Entry 6UVN (electron microscopy, 3.10 A resolution); this record covers chains F and M of the 12 polymer chains in the assembly.

Chain F:
Molecule: Cas7
From: Vibrio cholerae
Amino-acid sequence (355 residues; numbered 1 to 355; the number before each row is that of its first residue):
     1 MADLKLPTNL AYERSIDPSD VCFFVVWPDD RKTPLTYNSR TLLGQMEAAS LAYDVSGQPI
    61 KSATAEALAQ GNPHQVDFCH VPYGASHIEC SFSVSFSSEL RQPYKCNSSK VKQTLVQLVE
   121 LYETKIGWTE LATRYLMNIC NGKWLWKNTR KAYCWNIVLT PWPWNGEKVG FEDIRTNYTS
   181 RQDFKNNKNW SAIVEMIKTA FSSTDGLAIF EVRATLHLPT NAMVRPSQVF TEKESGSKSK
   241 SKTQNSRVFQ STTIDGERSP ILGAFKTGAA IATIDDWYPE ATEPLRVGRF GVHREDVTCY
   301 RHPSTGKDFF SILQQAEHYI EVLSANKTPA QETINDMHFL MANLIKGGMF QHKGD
Unresolved in the structure: 1-3, 232-244, 354-355

Chain M:
Molecule: crRNA
From: Vibrio cholerae
Sequence (61 nucleotides; row label = number of the first residue in the row):
     1 CUAAGAAAUU CACGGCGGGC UUGAUGUCCG CGUCUACCUG GUUCACUGCC GUGUAGGCAG
    61 C

Interface between chain F and chain M:
Pairs across the interface (48; chain F residue first):
  Ala11(F) - G17(M)  sugar contact
  Tyr12(F) - G17(M)  hydrogen bond to the sugar
  Tyr12(F) - G18(M)  sugar contact
  Glu13(F) - G17(M)  phosphate contact
  Glu13(F) - G18(M)  phosphate contact
  Arg14(F) - G18(M)  salt bridge to the phosphate
  Arg14(F) - G19(M)  salt bridge to the phosphate
  Leu42(F) - U25(M)  sugar contact
  Leu42(F) - U27(M)  phosphate contact
  Leu43(F) - U25(M)  phosphate contact
  Leu43(F) - G26(M)  phosphate contact
  Leu43(F) - U27(M)  hydrogen bond to the phosphate
  Gly44(F) - U25(M)  base contact
  Gln45(F) - G26(M)  hydrogen bond to the phosphate
  Glu47(F) - A24(M)  hydrogen bond to the sugar
  Glu47(F) - U25(M)  base contact
  His74(F) - U25(M)  base contact
  Val76(F) - U25(M)  base contact
  Tyr104(F) - C16(M)  hydrogen bond to the phosphate
  Tyr104(F) - G17(M)  sugar contact
  Trp146(F) - C20(M)  base contact
  Arg225(F) - A24(M)  salt bridge to the phosphate
  Ser227(F) - U22(M)  phosphate contact
  Gln228(F) - U21(M)  sugar contact
  Gln228(F) - U22(M)  hydrogen bond to the phosphate
  Gln228(F) - G23(M)  hydrogen bond to the phosphate
  Val229(F) - U21(M)  base contact
  Phe230(F) - U21(M)  stacking on the base
  Thr231(F) - U21(M)  base contact
  Thr231(F) - U22(M)  base contact
  Ser246(F) - A24(M)  base contact
  Ser246(F) - U25(M)  hydrogen bond to the base
  Gln250(F) - U21(M)  phosphate contact
  Phe265(F) - G19(M)  phosphate contact
  Phe265(F) - C20(M)  phosphate contact
  Lys266(F) - C20(M)  hydrogen bond to the base
  Lys266(F) - U22(M)  salt bridge to the phosphate
  Ala269(F) - C20(M)  phosphate contact
  Arg286(F) - G19(M)  sugar contact
  Arg286(F) - C20(M)  salt bridge to the phosphate
  Arg294(F) - C20(M)  hydrogen bond to the sugar
  Arg294(F) - U22(M)  sugar contact
  Lys346(F) - G18(M)  sugar contact
  Gly347(F) - G18(M)  sugar contact
  Gly348(F) - G17(M)  sugar contact
  Gly348(F) - G18(M)  hydrogen bond to the sugar
  Met349(F) - G17(M)  hydrogen bond to the base
  Met349(F) - G18(M)  base contact
Also at the interface, not in a pair above, chain F (33 interface residues in all): Thr41, Lys105, Gln351

Overview:
33 residues of chain F and 12 residues of chain M are in contact; the contacts include 12 hydrogen bonds, 5
salt bridges and 1 aromatic stacking contact. Among the polar pairs are Ser246(F)-U25(M), Lys266(F)-C20(M) and
Met349(F)-G17(M).
Chain F is Cas7 and chain M is crRNA, both from Vibrio cholerae; the structure, CryoEM structure of
VcCascasde-TniQ complex, was determined by electron microscopy.
